Entry 3RR8 (X-ray diffraction, 2.40 A resolution); this record covers chains A and B of the 3 polymer chains in the assembly.

# Chain A
Molecule: DNA polymerase I, thermostable
Source organism: Thermus aquaticus
Notes: EC 2.7.7.7; fragment: klenow fragment
Reference sequence: P19821 (DPO1_THEAQ); residues 293-832 here = UniProt positions 293-832
Amino-acid sequence (540 residues; each row starts with the number of its first residue):
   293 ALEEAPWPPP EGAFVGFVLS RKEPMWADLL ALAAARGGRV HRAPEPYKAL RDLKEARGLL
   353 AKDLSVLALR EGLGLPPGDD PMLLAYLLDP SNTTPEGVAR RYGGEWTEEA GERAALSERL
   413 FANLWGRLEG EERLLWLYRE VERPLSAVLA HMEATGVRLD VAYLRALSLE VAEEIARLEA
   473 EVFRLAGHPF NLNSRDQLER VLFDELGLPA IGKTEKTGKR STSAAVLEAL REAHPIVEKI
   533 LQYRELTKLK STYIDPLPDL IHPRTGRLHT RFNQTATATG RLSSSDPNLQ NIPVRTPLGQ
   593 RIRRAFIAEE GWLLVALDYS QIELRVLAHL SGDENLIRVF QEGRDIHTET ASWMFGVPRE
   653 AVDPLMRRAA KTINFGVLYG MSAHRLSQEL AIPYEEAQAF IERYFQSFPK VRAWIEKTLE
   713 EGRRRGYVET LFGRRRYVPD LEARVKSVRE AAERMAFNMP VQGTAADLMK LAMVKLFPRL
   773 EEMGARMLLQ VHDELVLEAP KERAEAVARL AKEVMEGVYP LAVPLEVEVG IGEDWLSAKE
Disordered / not traced: 650-655
Small-molecule neighbours: 2'-3'-dideoxyguanosine-5'-triphosphate (DG3): Arg587, Gln613, Glu615, His639, Arg659, Lys663, Phe667, Tyr671, Glu820
Reported in the primary citation:
  - binding site for 2'-3'-dideoxyguanosine-5'-triphosphate: Arg587, Tyr671
  - specificity-determining residues: Tyr671
  - mutagenesis - Y671W: unchanged catalytic activity on dNIMP

# Chain B
Molecule: 12-nt DNA strand
Notes: fragment: DNA primer
Sequence (12 nucleotides; numbered 101 to 112; the number before each row is that of its first residue):
   101 GACCACGGCG CX
Modified positions: DDG (2',3'-dideoxy-guanosine-5'-monophosphate) at position 112

# Interface between chain A and chain B
Contacting residue pairs (40; chain A residue first):
  Arg487(A) with DG107(B), hydrogen bond to the phosphate; DG108(B), salt bridge to the phosphate
  Thr506(A) with DG107(B), hydrogen bond to the phosphate; DG108(B), phosphate contact
  Glu507(A) with DG107(B), phosphate contact
  Lys508(A) with DC106(B), phosphate contact; DG107(B), hydrogen bond to the phosphate
  Thr509(A) with DC106(B), phosphate contact; DG107(B), hydrogen bond to the phosphate
  Gly510(A) with DG107(B), phosphate contact
  Ser513(A) with DG108(B), hydrogen bond to the phosphate
  Thr514(A) with DG108(B), hydrogen bond to the phosphate
  Ser515(A) with DG108(B), hydrogen bond to the phosphate; DC109(B), phosphate contact
  Ala516(A) with DC109(B), hydrogen bond to the phosphate
  Arg536(A) with DG108(B), hydrogen bond to the phosphate; DC109(B), salt bridge to the phosphate
  Lys540(A) with DG108(B), base contact; DC109(B), hydrogen bond to the base; DG110(B), sugar contact
  Leu541(A) with DG110(B), sugar contact
  Tyr545(A) with DG110(B), hydrogen bond to the sugar
  Arg573(A) with DDG_112(B), base contact
  Asn580(A) with DG110(B), base contact
  Gln582(A) with DC111(B), sugar contact
  Asn583(A) with DG110(B), hydrogen bond to the base; DC111(B), sugar contact
  Ile584(A) with DC111(B), sugar contact
  Pro585(A) with DG110(B), phosphate contact; DC111(B), phosphate contact
  Val586(A) with DC111(B), hydrogen bond to the phosphate; DDG_112(B), phosphate contact
  Arg587(A) with DC111(B), salt bridge to the phosphate; DDG_112(B), salt bridge to the phosphate
  Tyr671(A) with DDG_112(B), base contact
  Gln754(A) with DDG_112(B), base contact
  Val783(A) with DDG_112(B), sugar contact
  His784(A) with DDG_112(B), sugar contact
  Asp785(A) with DDG_112(B), sugar contact
  Glu786(A) with DDG_112(B), sugar contact

# In short
28 residues of chain A face 7 of chain B across their interface, with 13 hydrogen bonds and 4 salt bridges.
Polar pairs include Lys540(A)-DC109(B), Asn583(A)-DG110(B) and Tyr545(A)-DG110(B). Ligands of chain A:
2'-3'-dideoxyguanosine-5'-triphosphate. From the paper: a binding site for
2'-3'-dideoxyguanosine-5'-triphosphate at Arg587(A) and Tyr671(A); Y671W of chain A leaves catalytic activity
on dNIMP unchanged.
Here chain A is DNA polymerase I, thermostable (Thermus aquaticus) and chain B is a 12-nt DNA strand. Entry
3RR8 (Ternary Structure of the large fragment of Taq DNA polymerase bound to an abasic site and ...) was
determined by X-ray diffraction together with 3RR7, 3RRG, 3RRH and 3T3F from the same study.
